Entry 7T92 (electron microscopy, 3.10 A resolution); this record covers chains B and L of the 5 polymer chains in the assembly.

Chain B:
Molecule: Peroxin-12
Source organism: Thermothelomyces thermophilus ATCC 42464
Reference sequence: G2Q5N0 (G2Q5N0_MYCTT); residues 46-484 here correspond to UniProt positions 1-439 (UniProt number = residue number - 45)
Sequence (439 residues; row label = number of the first residue in the row):
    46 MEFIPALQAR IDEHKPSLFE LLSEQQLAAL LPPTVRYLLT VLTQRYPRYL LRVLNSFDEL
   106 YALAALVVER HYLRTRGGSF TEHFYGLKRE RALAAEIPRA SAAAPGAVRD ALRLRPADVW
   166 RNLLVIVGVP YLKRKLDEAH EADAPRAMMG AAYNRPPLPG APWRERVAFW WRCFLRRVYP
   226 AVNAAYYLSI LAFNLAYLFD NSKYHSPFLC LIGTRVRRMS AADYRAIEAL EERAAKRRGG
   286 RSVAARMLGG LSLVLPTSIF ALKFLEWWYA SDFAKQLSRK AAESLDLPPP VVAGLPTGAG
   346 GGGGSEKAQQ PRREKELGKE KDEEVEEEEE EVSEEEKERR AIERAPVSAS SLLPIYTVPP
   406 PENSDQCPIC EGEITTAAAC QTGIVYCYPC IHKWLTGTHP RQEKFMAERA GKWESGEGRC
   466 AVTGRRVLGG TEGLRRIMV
Unresolved in the structure: 46-55, 139-152, 280-297, 342-378
Ion coordination: Zn2+: Cys412, Cys415, Cys432, Cys435
Residues lining bound ligands:
  - LBN (1-palmitoyl-2-oleoyl-sn-glycero-3-phosphocholine), molecule 1: Leu76, Thr79, Tyr82, Leu83, Val113, His116, Tyr117, Phe125, Val299, Ser303, Ala306, Phe309, Leu310, Trp313, Tyr314
  - LBN, molecule 2: Tyr82, Val86, Gln89
  - LBN, molecule 3: Ala107, Leu111, Trp165, Arg166, Leu168, Leu169, Val172, Gly173, Tyr176
  - LBN, molecule 4: Leu177, Lys180, Leu181, Val212, Ala213, Trp216, Arg217
  - LBN, molecule 5: Val227, Tyr231, Ser234, Phe238, Pro252, Phe253, Cys255, Leu256
  - LBN, molecule 6: Leu233, Leu236, Ala237, Leu240, Asn246
  - LBN, molecule 7: Phe305, Phe309, Trp312, Phe318

Chain L:
Molecule: Fab light chain
Source organism: synthetic construct
Notes: antibody fragment or engineered binder
Sequence (105 residues; each row starts with the number of its first residue):
     2 DIQMTQSPSS LSASVGDRVT ITCRASQSVS SAVAWYQQKP GKAPKLLIYS ASSLYSGVPS
    62 RFSGSRSGTD FTLTISSLQP EDFATYYCQQ GSSLGLLTFG QGTKV
Unresolved in the structure: 11-19

How chain B and chain L interact:
Contacting residue pairs (10; chain B residue first):
  Leu203(B) - Ser57(L)
  Pro204(B) - Ser57(L)  hydrogen bond (backbone-side chain)
  Gly205(B) - Ser57(L)  hydrogen bond (backbone-side chain)
  Ala206(B) - Tyr50(L)
  Ala206(B) - Ser57(L)  hydrogen bond (backbone-side chain)
  Pro207(B) - Tyr50(L)
  Pro207(B) - Ser54(L)
  Pro207(B) - Leu55(L)
  Glu210(B) - Tyr50(L)
  Glu210(B) - Ser54(L)
Interface residues without a listed pair, chain B (7 interface residues in all): Tyr198
Interface residues without a listed pair, chain L (7 interface residues in all): Tyr56, Ser94, Leu95

In short:
Chain B and chain L each contribute 7 residues to their interface; the contacts include 3 hydrogen bonds.
Polar contacts include Pro204(B)-Ser57(L), Gly205(B)-Ser57(L) and Ala206(B)-Ser57(L). Ligands of chain B: 7
copies of compound LBN. Cys412(B), Cys415(B), Cys432(B) and Cys435(B) coordinate Zn2+.
Here chain B is Peroxin-12 (Thermothelomyces thermophilus ATCC 42464) and chain L is Fab light chain
(synthetic construct). Entry 7T92 (Structure of the peroxisomal retro-translocon formed by a heterotrimeric
ubiquitin ligase complex) was determined by electron microscopy, deposited together with 7T9X.
